7W5X - chains 2 and F of the 9 polymer chains in the assembly; structure by electron microscopy, 3.40 A resolution.

[Chain 2]
Molecule: zwf promoter DNA reverse strand
Sequence (75 nucleotides; each row starts with the number of its first residue):
     2 TGCATCCGTGAGTCGAGGGTAATAACTGCTTTTACGAGCTTGCGAAAACT
    52 GTAAACGCTTATCCACCCGTGCGAT

[Chain F]
Protein: RNA polymerase sigma factor RpoD
Organism: Escherichia coli K-12
UniProt: P00579 (RPOD_ECOLI); residue numbers follow UniProt; this construct covers 1-613
Sequence (613 residues; numbered 1 to 613; the number before each row is that of its first residue):
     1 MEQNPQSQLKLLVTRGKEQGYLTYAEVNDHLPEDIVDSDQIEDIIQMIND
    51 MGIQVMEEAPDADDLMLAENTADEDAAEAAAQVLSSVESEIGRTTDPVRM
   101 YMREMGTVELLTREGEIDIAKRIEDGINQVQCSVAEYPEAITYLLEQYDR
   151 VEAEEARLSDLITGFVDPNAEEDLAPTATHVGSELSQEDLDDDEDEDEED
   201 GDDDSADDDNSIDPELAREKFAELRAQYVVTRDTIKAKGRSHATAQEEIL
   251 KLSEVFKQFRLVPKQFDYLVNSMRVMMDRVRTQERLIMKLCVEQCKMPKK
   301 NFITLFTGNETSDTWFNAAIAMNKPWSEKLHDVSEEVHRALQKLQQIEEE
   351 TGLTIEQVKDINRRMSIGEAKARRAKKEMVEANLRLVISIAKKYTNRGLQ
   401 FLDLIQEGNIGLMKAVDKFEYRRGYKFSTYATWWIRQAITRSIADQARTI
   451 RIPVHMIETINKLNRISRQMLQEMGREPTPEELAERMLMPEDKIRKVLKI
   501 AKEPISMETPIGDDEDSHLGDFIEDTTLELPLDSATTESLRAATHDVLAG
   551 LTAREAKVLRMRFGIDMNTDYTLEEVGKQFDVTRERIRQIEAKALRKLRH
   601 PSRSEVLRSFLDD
Not modelled in the structure: 1-78, 172-209, 396, 600
Swiss-Prot annotation at these positions:
  - DNA-binding region: Leu-573 to Ala-592 (H-T-H motif)
  - region: Arg-584 to Arg-599 (Interaction with anti-sigma factors)
  - motif: Asp-403 to Gln-406 (Interaction with polymerase core subunit RpoC)
  - site: Arg-562 (Interaction with anti-sigma factors)
  - mutagenesis: Ala-553 (A553D: Disrupts the interaction with Escherichia phage lambda antitermination protein Q), Arg-596 (R596D/E: 2-fold reduction in activation of class II Crp-dependent promoters)

[Chain 2 / chain F interface]
Residue-residue contacts - 28 pairs, chain 2 then chain F:
  DA17(2) / Asp-513(F)  base contact
  DG18(2) / Ile-511(F)  hydrogen bond to the base
  DG18(2) / Gly-512(F)  base contact
  DG18(2) / Asp-513(F)  base contact
  DG19(2) / Ile-511(F)  base contact
  DG20(2) / Thr-509(F)  base contact
  DG20(2) / Pro-510(F)  base contact
  DG20(2) / Ile-511(F)  base contact
  DT21(2) / Ile-505(F)  base contact
  DT24(2) / Asn-461(F)  base contact
  DT24(2) / Asn-464(F)  base contact
  DA25(2) / Tyr-394(F)  base contact
  DA25(2) / Arg-397(F)  hydrogen bond to the base
  DA25(2) / Gly-398(F)  base contact
  DA25(2) / Ile-443(F)  base contact
  DA25(2) / Asn-461(F)  sugar contact
  DA26(2) / Gln-437(F)  base contact
  DC27(2) / Glu-458(F)  base contact
  DC27(2) / Arg-465(F)  salt bridge to the phosphate
  DT28(2) / Glu-458(F)  base contact
  DC44(2) / Glu-574(F)  phosphate contact
  DG45(2) / Arg-562(F)  hydrogen bond to the phosphate
  DG45(2) / Thr-572(F)  phosphate contact
  DG45(2) / Leu-573(F)  hydrogen bond to the phosphate
  DA46(2) / Arg-588(F)  sugar contact
  DA47(2) / Arg-588(F)  salt bridge to the phosphate
  DA48(2) / Glu-585(F)  hydrogen bond to the base
  DA49(2) / Glu-585(F)  base contact
Other interface residues (no listed pair), chain 2 (17 interface residues in all): DA23
Other interface residues (no listed pair), chain F (24 interface residues in all): Lys-393, Arg-436, Thr-440

[Overview]
17 residues of chain 2 and 24 residues of chain F are in contact, with 5 hydrogen bonds and 2 salt bridges.
Among the polar pairs are DG18(2)/Ile-511(F), DA25(2)/Arg-397(F) and DA48(2)/Glu-585(F). UniProt lists 2
mutagenesis sites on chain F.
Here chain 2 is zwf promoter DNA reverse strand and chain F is RNA polymerase sigma factor RpoD (Escherichia
coli K-12). Entry 7W5X (Cryo-EM structure of SoxS-dependent transcription activation complex with zwf promoter
DNA) was determined by electron microscopy (same publication as 7W5W and 7W5Y).
